PDB entry 7WZD | X-ray diffraction, 2.80 A resolution | chains A and B

Chain A (and B):
Name: 4,5-dihydroxyphthalate dehydrogenase
From: Comamonas testosteroni KF-1
Notes: chain B of this document is another copy of the same molecule, construct and numbering; everything in this record applies to it too
Chain sequence (392 residues; each row starts with the number of its first residue):
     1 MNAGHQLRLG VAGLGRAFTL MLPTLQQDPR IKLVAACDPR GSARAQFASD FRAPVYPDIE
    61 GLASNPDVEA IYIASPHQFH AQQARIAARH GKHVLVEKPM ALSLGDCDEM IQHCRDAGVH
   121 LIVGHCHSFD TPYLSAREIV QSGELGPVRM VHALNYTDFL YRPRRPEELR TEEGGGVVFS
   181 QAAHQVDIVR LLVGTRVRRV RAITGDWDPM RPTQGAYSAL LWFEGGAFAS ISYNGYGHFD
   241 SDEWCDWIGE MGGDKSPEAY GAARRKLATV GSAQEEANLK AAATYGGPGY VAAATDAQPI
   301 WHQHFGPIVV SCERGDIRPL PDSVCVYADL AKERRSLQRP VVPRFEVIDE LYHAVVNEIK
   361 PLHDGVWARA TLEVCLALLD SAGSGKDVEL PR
Disordered / not traced: 1-3, 171-175, 258-298, 392 (chain B: 1-3, 171-174, 257-298, 392)

Chain A / chain B interface:
Residue-residue contacts (76; chain A residue first):
  Arg149(A) - Trp207(B)
  Met150(A) - Tyr156(B)
  Met150(A) - Trp207(B)  hydrophobic
  Met150(A) - Tyr217(B)
  Met150(A) - Ser218(B)
  Met150(A) - Asn234(B)
  His152(A) - His152(B)  hydrogen bond
  His152(A) - Leu154(B)
  His152(A) - Tyr156(B)
  His152(A) - Ser232(B)  hydrogen bond
  Leu154(A) - His152(B)
  Leu154(A) - Leu154(B)  hydrophobic
  Tyr156(A) - Met150(B)
  Tyr156(A) - His152(B)
  Tyr156(A) - Val309(B)  hydrophobic
  Tyr156(A) - Asp316(B)
  Arg201(A) - Arg201(B)
  Arg201(A) - Leu220(B)
  Arg201(A) - Trp222(B)
  Arg201(A) - Asp387(B)  salt bridge
  Ile203(A) - Trp222(B)
  Ile203(A) - Phe228(B)  hydrophobic
  Gly205(A) - Phe228(B)
  Trp207(A) - Arg149(B)
  Trp207(A) - Met150(B)  hydrophobic
  Trp207(A) - Cys312(B)
  Trp207(A) - Glu313(B)
  Ser218(A) - Met150(B)
  Ser218(A) - Leu220(B)
  Ser218(A) - Phe228(B)
  Ser218(A) - Ser230(B)
  Leu220(A) - Arg201(B)
  Leu220(A) - Leu220(B)  hydrophobic
  Trp222(A) - Arg201(B)
  Trp222(A) - Ile203(B)
  Phe228(A) - Ile203(B)  hydrophobic
  Phe228(A) - Thr204(B)
  Phe228(A) - Ser218(B)
  Ser230(A) - Ser218(B)
  Ser230(A) - Ser230(B)
  Ser232(A) - His152(B)  hydrogen bond
  Asn234(A) - Ser311(B)  hydrogen bond
  His238(A) - Arg314(B)  hydrogen bond (side chain-backbone)
  His238(A) - Gly315(B)
  His238(A) - Asp316(B)
  His238(A) - Tyr327(B)
  His238(A) - Ala328(B)
  His238(A) - Asp329(B)  salt bridge
  His238(A) - Lys332(B)
  Phe239(A) - Asp316(B)  hydrogen bond (backbone-side chain)
  Phe239(A) - Arg318(B)
  Phe239(A) - Tyr327(B)
  Glu243(A) - Arg318(B)  salt bridge
  Glu243(A) - Tyr327(B)
  Trp244(A) - Trp244(B)
  Trp244(A) - Pro307(B)  hydrophobic
  Trp244(A) - Arg318(B)
  Pro307(A) - Trp244(B)  hydrophobic
  Val309(A) - Tyr156(B)  hydrophobic
  Ser311(A) - Asn234(B)  hydrogen bond
  Cys312(A) - Trp207(B)
  Glu313(A) - Trp207(B)
  Arg314(A) - His238(B)  hydrogen bond (backbone-side chain)
  Gly315(A) - His238(B)
  Asp316(A) - His238(B)
  Asp316(A) - Phe239(B)  hydrogen bond (side chain-backbone)
  Arg318(A) - Phe239(B)
  Arg318(A) - Glu243(B)  salt bridge
  Arg318(A) - Trp244(B)
  Tyr327(A) - His238(B)
  Tyr327(A) - Phe239(B)
  Tyr327(A) - Glu243(B)
  Ala328(A) - His238(B)
  Asp329(A) - His238(B)  salt bridge
  Lys332(A) - His238(B)
  Asp387(A) - Arg201(B)  salt bridge
Other interface residues (no listed pair), chain A (42 interface residues in all): Arg199, Thr204, Ala216, Tyr217, Leu221, Tyr233, Asp240, Gly385
Other interface residues (no listed pair), chain B (42 interface residues in all): Arg199, Gly205, Ala216, Leu221, Tyr233, Asp240, Gly385

In short:
Chain A and chain B each contribute 42 residues to their interface; the contacts include 9 hydrogen bonds and
6 salt bridges. Among the polar pairs are Arg201(A)-Asp387(B), His238(A)-Asp329(B) and Glu243(A)-Arg318(B).
Both chains are 4,5-dihydroxyphthalate dehydrogenase (Comamonas testosteroni KF-1). Entry 7WZD (Crystal
Structure of cis-4,5-dihydrodiol phthalate dehydrogenase from Comamonas testosteroni KF1) was determined by
X-ray diffraction, deposited together with 7X1X.
